9LGW - chains A and B; structure by electron microscopy, 2.70 A resolution.

[Chain A]
Protein: Piwi domain-containing protein
Organism: Saccharolobus islandicus M.16.4
Reference sequence: C4KI01 (C4KI01_SULIK); numbering as in UniProt (aligned over 1-459)
Amino-acid sequence (459 residues; row label = number of the first residue in the row):
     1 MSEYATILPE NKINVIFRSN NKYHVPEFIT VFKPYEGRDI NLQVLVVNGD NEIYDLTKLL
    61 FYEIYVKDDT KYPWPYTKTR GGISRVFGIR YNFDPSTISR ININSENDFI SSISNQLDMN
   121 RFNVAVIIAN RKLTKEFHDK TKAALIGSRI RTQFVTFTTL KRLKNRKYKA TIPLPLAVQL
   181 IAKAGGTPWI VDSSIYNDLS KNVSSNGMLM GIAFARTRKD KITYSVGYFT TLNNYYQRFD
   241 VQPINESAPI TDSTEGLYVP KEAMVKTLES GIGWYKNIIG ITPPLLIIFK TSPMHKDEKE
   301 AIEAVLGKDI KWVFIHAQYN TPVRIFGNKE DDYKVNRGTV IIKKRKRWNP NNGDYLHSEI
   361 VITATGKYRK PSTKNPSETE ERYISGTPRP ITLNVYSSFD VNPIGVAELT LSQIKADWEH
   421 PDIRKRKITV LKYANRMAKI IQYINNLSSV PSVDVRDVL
Disordered / not traced: 104-107, 201-205, 217-222, 246-256, 366-385

[Chain B]
Protein: SiAgo-associated protein1, SiAga1
Organism: Saccharolobus islandicus M.16.4
Reference sequence: C4KI00 (C4KI00_SULIK); numbering as in UniProt (aligned over 1-243)
Amino-acid sequence (243 residues; row label = number of the first residue in the row):
     1 MVLESNMFKT EQELPELIVN CIEIDNEKEA HKVVKEISKY GIFGVVREKK IFFTTVIEDD
    61 DFLKDRLTEV LKNYNINFSD IKKNCKKIIP EDNKDYFSQI FLNALRYVIY QKLEDINKDK
   121 KENERWTINE SEDGVYICKE RYDIDNYKIC VGAKFTIKVF DNKAELYVDR KLKLYDEDKK
   181 LTRKLRGKIN KMSVVEPKTR YEFIREIIQE ISGNFDYINI KLSKDYTVNM TRTKLNEKLP
   241 TPF
Disordered / not traced: 1, 25-29, 68-79, 130-133, 143-148, 174-192, 238-243
Cystine bridges: Cys21-Cys85, Cys138-Cys150

[How chain A and chain B interact]
Pairs across the interface (43):
  Glu3(A) - Lys9(B)  salt bridge
  Tyr4(A) - Asn236(B)
  Ala5(A) - Asn236(B)  hydrogen bond (backbone-backbone)
  Ala5(A) - Glu237(B)
  Ile7(A) - Glu237(B)
  Pro322(A) - Asn6(B)  hydrogen bond (backbone-side chain)
  Pro322(A) - Thr156(B)
  Pro322(A) - Lys158(B)
  Pro322(A) - Tyr167(B)  hydrophobic
  Val323(A) - Asn6(B)
  Val323(A) - Tyr167(B)  hydrophobic
  Arg324(A) - Ser5(B)
  Arg324(A) - Asn6(B)  hydrogen bond (backbone-side chain)
  Arg324(A) - Asp169(B)  salt bridge
  Arg324(A) - Arg200(B)
  Ile325(A) - Leu3(B)  hydrophobic
  Ile325(A) - Glu4(B)
  Phe326(A) - Leu3(B)
  Phe326(A) - Glu4(B)  hydrogen bond (backbone-backbone)
  Phe326(A) - Pro197(B)
  Phe326(A) - Arg200(B)
  Phe326(A) - Tyr201(B)  hydrophobic
  Phe326(A) - Ile204(B)  hydrophobic
  Gly327(A) - Glu4(B)
  Asn328(A) - Val2(B)
  Asp332(A) - Pro197(B)
  Asp332(A) - Lys198(B)  salt bridge
  Tyr333(A) - Pro197(B)
  Tyr333(A) - Lys198(B)
  Tyr333(A) - Tyr201(B)
  Lys334(A) - Glu196(B)  salt bridge
  Lys334(A) - Pro197(B)
  Val335(A) - Leu3(B)  hydrophobic
  Ile341(A) - Leu235(B)  hydrophobic
  Lys343(A) - Phe160(B)
  Lys343(A) - Glu165(B)  salt bridge
  Arg345(A) - Glu91(B)  salt bridge
  Arg345(A) - Phe160(B)
  Arg345(A) - Asp161(B)
  Lys346(A) - Asp161(B)  hydrogen bond (backbone-side chain)
  Arg347(A) - Glu91(B)  salt bridge
  Arg347(A) - Asp161(B)  hydrogen bond (backbone-side chain)
  Arg347(A) - Asn162(B)
Interface residues without a listed pair, chain A (24 interface residues in all): Thr339, Lys344, Leu356, Glu359
Interface residues without a listed pair, chain B (25 interface residues in all): Asp92

[In short]
24 residues of chain A and 25 residues of chain B are in contact, with 6 hydrogen bonds and 7 salt bridges.
Among the polar pairs are Glu3(A)-Lys9(B), Arg324(A)-Asp169(B) and Asp332(A)-Lys198(B).
Chain A is Piwi domain-containing protein and chain B is SiAgo-associated protein1, SiAga1, both from
Saccharolobus islandicus M.16.4; the structure, Cryo-EM structure of SiAgo-Aga1 complex, was determined by
electron microscopy (same publication as 8ZNJ).
